Entry 7EE3 (X-ray diffraction, 1.33 A resolution); this record covers chains A and D of the 5 polymer chains in the assembly.

[Chain A (and D)]
Name: Subtilase cytotoxin subunit B-like protein
From: Salmonella enterica subsp. enterica serovar Typhi str. CT18
Notes: chain D of this document is another copy of the same molecule, construct and numbering; everything in this record applies to it too
UniProt: A0A716TY65 (A0A716TY65_SALTI); residue numbers follow UniProt; this construct covers 22-141
Amino-acid sequence (124 residues; numbered 22 to 145; the number before each row is that of its first residue):
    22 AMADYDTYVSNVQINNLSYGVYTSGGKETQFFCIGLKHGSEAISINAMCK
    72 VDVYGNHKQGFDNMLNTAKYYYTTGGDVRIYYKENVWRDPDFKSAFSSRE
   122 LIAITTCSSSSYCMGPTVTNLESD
Unresolved in the structure: 140-145 (chain D: 141-145)
Disulfide bonds: Cys54-Cys70, Cys128-Cys134
Differences from the reference sequence: expression tag (142-145)

[Interface between chain A and chain D]
Residue-residue contacts (58):
  Ala22(A) - Asp112(D)  hydrogen bond (backbone-side chain)
  Met23(A) - Tyr43(D)  hydrophobic
  Met23(A) - Asp112(D)
  Met23(A) - Phe113(D)  hydrophobic
  Met23(A) - Ala116(D)  hydrophobic
  Met23(A) - Phe117(D)  hydrophobic
  Ala24(A) - Tyr43(D)
  Tyr26(A) - Gly41(D)
  Tyr26(A) - Val42(D)  hydrogen bond (side chain-backbone)
  Tyr26(A) - Tyr43(D)  hydrophobic
  Tyr26(A) - Phe52(D)
  His78(A) - Val42(D)
  His78(A) - Thr44(D)
  His78(A) - Glu49(D)  salt bridge
  Gln80(A) - Val42(D)
  Gln80(A) - Glu49(D)  hydrogen bond
  Gln80(A) - Thr50(D)  hydrogen bond (side chain-backbone)
  Gln80(A) - Gln51(D)
  Gly81(A) - Tyr40(D)  hydrogen bond (backbone-side chain)
  Gly81(A) - Gln51(D)
  Asn84(A) - Tyr40(D)
  Asn84(A) - Gln51(D)  hydrogen bond
  Asn84(A) - Phe82(D)
  Asn84(A) - Asp83(D)  hydrogen bond
  Asn84(A) - Leu86(D)
  Met85(A) - Tyr40(D)  hydrophobic
  Asn87(A) - Lys90(D)
  Tyr91(A) - Lys90(D)
  Tyr91(A) - Tyr93(D)
  Tyr91(A) - Thr94(D)  hydrogen bond
  Tyr92(A) - Leu38(D)
  Ile123(A) - Gly41(D)
  Ile123(A) - Val42(D)  hydrogen bond (backbone-backbone)
  Ala124(A) - Tyr40(D)
  Ala124(A) - Gly41(D)
  Ile125(A) - Ser39(D)
  Ile125(A) - Tyr40(D)  hydrogen bond (backbone-backbone)
  Thr126(A) - Leu38(D)
  Thr126(A) - Ser39(D)
  Thr127(A) - Asn37(D)  hydrogen bond
  Thr127(A) - Leu38(D)  hydrogen bond (side chain-backbone)
  Thr127(A) - Tyr93(D)
  Cys128(A) - Asn37(D)
  Ser129(A) - Asn37(D)  hydrogen bond
  Ser129(A) - Ala63(D)  hydrogen bond (side chain-backbone)
  Ser130(A) - Ala63(D)
  Tyr133(A) - Asn37(D)
  Tyr133(A) - Ala63(D)
  Tyr133(A) - Ile64(D)  hydrophobic
  Met135(A) - Asn37(D)
  Met135(A) - Leu38(D)
  Met135(A) - Ser39(D)  hydrogen bond
  Met135(A) - Cys54(D)  hydrophobic
  Met135(A) - Ile55(D)
  Met135(A) - Gly56(D)
  Gly136(A) - Phe117(D)
  Pro137(A) - Ala116(D)  hydrophobic
  Pro137(A) - Phe117(D)
Interface residues without a listed pair, chain A (28 interface residues in all): Lys71, Asn77, Thr88, Leu122
Interface residues without a listed pair, chain D (30 interface residues in all): Asn36, Ser65, Ala68

[In short]
28 residues of chain A and 30 residues of chain D are in contact, with 15 hydrogen bonds and 1 salt bridge.
Among the polar pairs are His78(A)-Glu49(D), Ala22(A)-Asp112(D) and Tyr26(A)-Val42(D).
Chain A and chain D are both Subtilase cytotoxin subunit B-like protein (Salmonella enterica subsp. enterica
serovar Typhi str. CT18); the structure, Crystal structure of PltC, was determined by X-ray diffraction,
deposited together with 7EE4 and 7EE6.
